7FL1 - chains A and B; structure by X-ray diffraction, 1.55 A resolution.

Chain A:
Molecule: Pre-mRNA-splicing factor 8
Source organism: Saccharomyces cerevisiae S288C
UniProt: P33334 (PRP8_YEAST); residue numbers follow UniProt; this construct covers 1836-2090
Amino-acid sequence (258 residues; each row starts with the number of its first residue):
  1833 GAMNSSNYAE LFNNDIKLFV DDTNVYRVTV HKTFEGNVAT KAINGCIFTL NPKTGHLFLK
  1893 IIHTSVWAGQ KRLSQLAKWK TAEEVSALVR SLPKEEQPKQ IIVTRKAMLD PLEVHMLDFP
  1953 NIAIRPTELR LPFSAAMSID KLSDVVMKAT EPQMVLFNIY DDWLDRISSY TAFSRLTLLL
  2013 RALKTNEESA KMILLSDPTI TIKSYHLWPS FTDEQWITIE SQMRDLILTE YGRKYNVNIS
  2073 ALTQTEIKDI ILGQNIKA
Unresolved in the structure: 2070-2090
Differences from the reference sequence: expression tag (1833-1835)
Small-molecule neighbours:
  - VO9 (N-cyclopropyl-N-(2-hydroxyethyl)thiophene-2-carboxamide), molecule 1: Arg1962, Thr2017, Ile2059, Glu2062, Tyr2063, Lys2066, Tyr2067
  - VO9, molecule 2: Ser2006, Leu2010, Arg2056
Curated features (UniProtKB/Swiss-Prot):
  - mutagenesis: Asp1853 (D1853A: Alters protein folding. Severely impaired growth. Strongly reduced growth at 35 degrees Celsius; when associated with A-1854; D1853N: Reduced growth at 30 degrees Celsius ...), Asp1854 (D1854A: Reduced growth at 30 degrees Celsius. Strongly reduced growth at 16 degrees Celsius. Strongly reduced growth at 35 degrees Celsius; when associated with A-1853 ...), Thr1855 (T1855A: Reduced growth at 30 degrees Celsius. Strongly reduced growth at 16 degrees Celsius), Thr1936 (T1936A: Reduced growth at 30 degrees Celsius. Strongly reduced growth at 16 degrees Celsius), Arg1937 (R1937K: Severely impaired growth. Reduced growth at 30 degrees Celsius. Strongly reduced growth at 16 degrees Celsius)

Chain B:
Molecule: A1 cistron-splicing factor AAR2
Source organism: Saccharomyces cerevisiae S288C
UniProt: P32357 (AAR2_YEAST); aligned to UniProt positions 1-317 over residues 1-317
Amino-acid sequence (308 residues; each row starts with the number of its first residue; note: 13 numbers in that range are skipped by the numbering (no residue carries them; nothing is unmodelled there); numbers below 1 keep their minus sign (Gly-3 is residue -3)):
    -3 GAMAMNTVPF TSAPIEVTIG IDQYSFNVKE NQPFHGIKDI PIGHVHVIHF QHADNSSMRY
    57 GYWFDCRMGN FYIQYDPKDG LYKMMEERDG AKFENIVHNF KERQMMVSYP KIDEDDTWYN
   117 LTEFVQMDKI RKIVRKDENQ FSYVDSSMTT VQENEL
   166 SSSSSDPAHS LNYTVINFKS REAIRPGHEM EDFLDKSYYL NTVMLQGIFK NSSNYFGELQ
   226 FAFLNAMFFG NYGSSLQWHA MIELICSSAT VPKHMLDKLD EILYYQIKTL PEQYSDILLN
   286 ERVWNICLYS SFQKNSLHNT EKIMENKYPE LL
Unresolved in the structure: -3 to 0, 166-169
Differences from the reference sequence: expression tag (-3 to 0); conflict Ser166 (Leu153 in P32357), Ser167 (Lys154 in P32357), Ser170 (Asp in P32357)
Curated features (UniProtKB/Swiss-Prot):
  - region: Leu261 to Ile282 (Leucine-zipper)
  - modified residue: Ser253 (Phosphoserine), Thr274 (Phosphothreonine)

Interface between chain A and chain B:
Pairs across the interface - 18 pairs, chain A then chain B:
  Gln1907(A) - Met195(B)
  Gln1907(A) - Leu199(B)
  Leu1908(A) - Met195(B)  hydrophobic
  Trp1911(A) - Glu194(B)
  Trp1911(A) - Met195(B)
  Trp1911(A) - Phe198(B)  hydrophobic
  Asp1942(A) - Lys184(B)  salt bridge
  Asp1942(A) - Phe198(B)
  Glu1945(A) - Lys184(B)  salt bridge
  Val1946(A) - Ile189(B)  hydrophobic
  Val1946(A) - Glu194(B)
  Val1946(A) - Phe198(B)  hydrophobic
  His1947(A) - Glu194(B)
  Leu1949(A) - Lys184(B)
  Leu1949(A) - Ser185(B)
  Leu1949(A) - Arg186(B)
  Leu1949(A) - Ile189(B)  hydrophobic
  Asp1950(A) - Arg186(B)  salt bridge

In short:
9 residues of chain A face 8 of chain B across their interface, with 3 salt bridges. Polar contacts include
Asp1942(A)-Lys184(B), Glu1945(A)-Lys184(B) and Asp1950(A)-Arg186(B). Ligands of chain A: compound VO9. From
UniProt: 5 mutagenesis sites on chain A.
Here chain A is Pre-mRNA-splicing factor 8 and chain B is A1 cistron-splicing factor AAR2, both from
Saccharomyces cerevisiae S288C. Entry 7FL1 (PanDDA analysis group deposition -- Aar2/RNaseH in complex with
fragment P04H03 from the F2X-Universal Library) was determined by X-ray diffraction (same publication as 5ST0,
5ST1, 5ST2, 5ST3, 5ST4, 5ST5 and 248 further entries).
